PDB entry 5B7Q | X-ray diffraction, 1.49 A resolution | chains A and B

Chain A (and B):
Molecule: MTA/SAH nucleosidase
Source organism: Aeromonas hydrophila
Notes: EC 3.2.2.16, 3.2.2.9; chain B of this document is another copy of the same molecule, construct and numbering; everything in this record applies to it too
Reference sequence: A0KGU9 (A0KGU9_AERHH); residues 27-275 here correspond to UniProt positions 6-254 (UniProt number = residue number - 21)
Chain sequence (249 residues; row label = number of the first residue in the row):
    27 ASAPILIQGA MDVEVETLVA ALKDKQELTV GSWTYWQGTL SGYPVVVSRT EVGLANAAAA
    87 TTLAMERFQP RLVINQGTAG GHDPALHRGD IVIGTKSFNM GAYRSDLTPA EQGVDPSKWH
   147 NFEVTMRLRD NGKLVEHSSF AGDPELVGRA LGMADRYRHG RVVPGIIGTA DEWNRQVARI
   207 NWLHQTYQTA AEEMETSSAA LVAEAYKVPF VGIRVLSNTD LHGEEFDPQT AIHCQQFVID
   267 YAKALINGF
Ligand contacts: 5'-deoxyadenosine (5AD): Ala36, Met37, Glu40, Val78, Thr104, Ala105, Gly106, Glu198, Trp199, Glu218, Glu219, Met220, Glu221, Arg240, Ser243, Asn244

Chain A / chain B interface:
Contacting residue pairs - 116 pairs, chain A then chain B:
  Met37(A) with Arg153(B)
  Asp38(A) with Arg155(B), salt bridge
  Val56(A) with Glu92(B); Tyr232(B), hydrophobic
  Gly57(A) with Arg155(B); Ala231(B)
  Ser58(A) with Leu154(B); Arg155(B), hydrogen bond (side chain-backbone); Ala231(B)
  Trp59(A) with Ala231(B), hydrophobic; Tyr232(B), hydrophobic
  Arg75(A) with Arg155(B)
  Glu77(A) with Arg155(B), salt bridge
  Val78(A) with Val150(B), hydrophobic; Thr151(B)
  Leu80(A) with Asp197(B)
  Ala81(A) with Ala84(B); Ser224(B)
  Asn82(A) with Thr151(B); Arg153(B), hydrogen bond (side chain-backbone); Leu154(B); Leu227(B)
  Ala84(A) with Ala81(B)
  Ala85(A) with Thr88(B)
  Thr88(A) with Ala85(B); Leu89(B)
  Leu89(A) with Thr88(B); Glu92(B); Tyr232(B)
  Glu92(A) with Val56(B); Leu89(B); Arg93(B), salt bridge
  Arg93(A) with Glu92(B), salt bridge
  Asn125(A) with Asp197(B), hydrogen bond
  Gly127(A) with Asp197(B)
  Ala128(A) with Asp197(B)
  Tyr129(A) with Asp197(B), hydrogen bond (backbone-backbone); Glu198(B); Trp199(B), hydrogen bond (backbone-backbone)
  Arg130(A) with Trp199(B)
  Ser131(A) with Trp199(B), hydrogen bond (backbone-backbone); Asn200(B); Arg201(B), hydrogen bond (side chain-backbone); Gln202(B)
  Asp132(A) with Arg201(B)
  Leu133(A) with Arg201(B); Asp246(B)
  Thr134(A) with Arg201(B), hydrogen bond (backbone-backbone); Gln202(B); Val203(B), hydrogen bond (backbone-backbone)
  Ala136(A) with Val203(B); Ala204(B)
  Gly139(A) with Ala204(B)
  Val140(A) with Gln202(B); Ala204(B); Arg205(B)
  Asp141(A) with Gln202(B), hydrogen bond (backbone-side chain)
  Pro142(A) with Pro142(B), hydrophobic
  Lys144(A) with Gln202(B)
  Trp145(A) with Trp145(B), hydrophobic; Gln202(B), hydrogen bond; Arg205(B)
  Phe148(A) with Trp199(B), hydrophobic; Met220(B), hydrophobic
  Val150(A) with Val78(B), hydrophobic
  Thr151(A) with Val78(B); Asn82(B); Asp197(B); Met220(B)
  Arg153(A) with Asn82(B), hydrogen bond (backbone-side chain)
  Leu154(A) with Ser58(B); Asn82(B)
  Arg155(A) with Asp38(B), salt bridge; Gly57(B); Ser58(B), hydrogen bond (backbone-side chain); Arg75(B); Glu77(B), salt bridge
  Asp197(A) with Leu80(B); Asn125(B), hydrogen bond; Gly127(B); Ala128(B); Tyr129(B), hydrogen bond (backbone-backbone); Thr151(B)
  Glu198(A) with Tyr129(B)
  Trp199(A) with Tyr129(B), hydrogen bond (backbone-backbone); Arg130(B); Ser131(B), hydrogen bond (backbone-backbone); Phe148(B), hydrophobic
  Asn200(A) with Ser131(B)
  Arg201(A) with Ser131(B), hydrogen bond (backbone-side chain); Asp132(B); Leu133(B); Thr134(B), hydrogen bond (backbone-backbone)
  Gln202(A) with Ser131(B); Asp132(B); Thr134(B); Val140(B); Asp141(B), hydrogen bond (side chain-backbone); Trp145(B), hydrogen bond
  Val203(A) with Thr134(B), hydrogen bond (backbone-backbone); Ala136(B)
  Ala204(A) with Ala136(B); Gly139(B); Val140(B)
  Arg205(A) with Val140(B)
  Met220(A) with Phe148(B), hydrophobic; Thr151(B)
  Ser224(A) with Ala81(B)
  Leu227(A) with Asn82(B)
  Ala231(A) with Gly57(B); Ser58(B); Trp59(B), hydrophobic
  Tyr232(A) with Val56(B); Trp59(B), hydrophobic; Leu89(B)
  Asp246(A) with Leu133(B)
Interface residues without a listed pair, chain A (59 interface residues in all): Pro135, Leu160, Asn207, Val228
Interface residues without a listed pair, chain B (58 interface residues in all): Pro135, Lys144, Leu160, Asn207, Val228

In short:
Chain A and chain B form an interface of 59 and 58 residues respectively, with 22 hydrogen bonds and 6 salt
bridges. Among the polar pairs are Asp38(A)-Arg155(B), Glu77(A)-Arg155(B) and Glu92(A)-Arg93(B). Chain A binds
5'-deoxyadenosine.
Chain A and chain B are both MTA/SAH nucleosidase (Aeromonas hydrophila); the structure, Structures and
functional analysis of periplasmic 5-methylthioadenosine/S-adenosylhomocysteine nucleosidase from Aeromonas
hydrophila, was determined by X-ray diffraction together with 5B7G, 5B7N and 5B7P from the same study.
